Entry 7KWM (X-ray diffraction, 2.30 A resolution); this record covers chain A.

# Chain A
Name: C-terminal-binding protein 1
From: Homo sapiens
UniProt: Q13363 (CTBP1_HUMAN); residue numbers follow UniProt; this construct covers 28-356
Chain sequence (350 residues; row label = number of the first residue in the row):
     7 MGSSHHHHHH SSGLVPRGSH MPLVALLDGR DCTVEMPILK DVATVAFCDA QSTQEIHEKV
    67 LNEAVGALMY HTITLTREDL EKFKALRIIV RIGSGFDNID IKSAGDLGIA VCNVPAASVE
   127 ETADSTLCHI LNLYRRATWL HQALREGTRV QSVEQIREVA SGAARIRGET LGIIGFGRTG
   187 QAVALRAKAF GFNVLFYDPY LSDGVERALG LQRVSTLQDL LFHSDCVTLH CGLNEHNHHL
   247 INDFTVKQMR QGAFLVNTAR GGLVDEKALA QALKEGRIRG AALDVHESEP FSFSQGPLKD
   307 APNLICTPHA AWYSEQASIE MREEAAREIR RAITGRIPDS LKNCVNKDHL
Not modelled in the structure: 7-25
Construct notes: expression tag (7-27); engineered mutation Phe-182 (Leu in Q13363), Thr-185 (Val in Q13363)
Residues lining bound ligands: adenosine monophosphate (AMP): Ile-180, Gly-181, Phe-182, Gly-183, Arg-184, Thr-185, Tyr-203, Asp-204, Pro-205, Tyr-206, Leu-207, His-236, Cys-237, Gly-238, Asn-240, Asn-243, Leu-246
Curated features (UniProtKB/Swiss-Prot):
  - active site: Arg-266, Glu-295, His-315 (Proton donor)
  - binding site (NAD(+)): Ser-100, Asp-204, Cys-237 to Asn-243, Thr-264 to Arg-266, Asp-290, His-315 to Trp-318
  - modified residue: Ser-300 (Phosphoserine)
  - natural variant: Arg-342 (R342W: In HADDTS)
  - mutagenesis: Ala-52 (A52E: Loss of interaction with SIMC1. No effect on its proteolytic processing mediated by CAPN3), Val-66 (V66R: Loss of interaction with SIMC1. Reduced proteolytic processing mediated by CAPN3), Cys-134 (C134A: Strongly reduces E1A binding; when associated with A-138; A-141 and A-150), Asn-138 (N138A: Strongly reduces E1A binding; when associated with A-134; A-141 and A-150), Arg-141 to Arg-142 (Strongly reduces E1A binding; when associated with A-163 and A-171), Arg-141 (R141A: Strongly reduces E1A binding; when associated with A-134; A-138 and A-150), Leu-150 (L150A: Strongly reduces E1A binding; when associated with A-134; A-138 and A-141), Arg-163 (R163A: Strongly reduces E1A binding; when associated with A-141; A-142 and A-171), Arg-171 (R171A: Strongly reduces E1A binding; when associated with A-141; A-142 and A-163), Gly-181 (G181V: Strongly reduces E1A binding; when associated with V-183 and A-204), Gly-183 (G183A: Reduced proteolytic processing mediated by CAPN3; when associated with A-186; G183V: Strongly reduces E1A binding; when associated with V-181 and A-204), Gly-186 (G186A: Reduced proteolytic processing mediated by CAPN3; when associated with A-183), 5 further mutagenesis entries in UniProt

# Summary
Ligands of chain A: adenosine monophosphate. UniProt lists 3 active-site residues, 17 NAD+-binding residues
and 17 mutagenesis sites.
Chain A is C-terminal-binding protein 1 (Homo sapiens); the structure, CtBP1 (28-375) L182F/V185T - AMP, was
determined by X-ray diffraction, deposited together with 6V89.
